Entry 7DCU (X-ray diffraction, 1.75 A resolution); this record covers chains B and C of the 5 polymer chains in the assembly.

# Chain B (and C)
Protein: Heat shock factor protein 2
Organism: Homo sapiens
Notes: chain C of this document is another copy of the same molecule, construct and numbering; everything in this record applies to it too
UniProtKB: Q03933 (HSF2_HUMAN); residues 7-112 here = UniProt positions 7-112
Chain sequence (113 residues; row label = number of the first residue in the row; numbering starts at 0):
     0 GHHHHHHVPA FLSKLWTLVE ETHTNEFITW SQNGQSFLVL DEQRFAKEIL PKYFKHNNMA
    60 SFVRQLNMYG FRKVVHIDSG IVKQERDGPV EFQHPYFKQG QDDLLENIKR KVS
Not modelled in the structure: 0-6, 81-84 (chain C: 0-6, 75-87, 112)
Construct notes: expression tag (0-6)
UniProt features mapped onto this chain:
  - DNA-binding region: Val7 to Ser112
  - motif: Lys108 to Ser112 (Nuclear localization signal)
  - cross-link: Lys82 (Glycyl lysine isopeptide (Lys-Gly) (interchain with G-Cter in SUMO2))
  - mutagenesis: Arg109 (R109G: Fails to translocate to nucleus)
Ion coordination: Na+: Leu17, Val18, Glu20, Thr23, Asn24, Ile27
From the paper describing this entry:
  - binding site for the 21-nt DNA strand: Arg63, Asn66, Arg109, Lys110, Ser112
  - conformationally variable residues (order/disorder transition): His75 to Glu90
  - self-association interface (contacts with another copy of this molecule): Lys13
  - post-translational modification sites: Lys82 (citing earlier work)

# How chain B and chain C interact
Residue-residue contacts - 17 pairs, chain B then chain C:
  Val74(B) - Ala9(C)  hydrophobic
  Val74(B) - Ser12(C)
  His75(B) - Lys13(C)
  Ile76(B) - Ser12(C)
  Ile76(B) - Lys13(C)
  Ile76(B) - Thr16(C)
  Ile76(B) - Tyr52(C)
  Asp77(B) - Lys51(C)
  Ser78(B) - Lys13(C)  hydrogen bond (backbone-side chain)
  Ser78(B) - Lys51(C)
  Ser78(B) - Tyr52(C)
  Gly79(B) - Pro50(C)
  Gly79(B) - Lys51(C)  hydrogen bond (backbone-backbone)
  Gly79(B) - Tyr52(C)
  Gly79(B) - Phe53(C)
  Ile80(B) - Pro50(C)  hydrogen bond (backbone-backbone)
  Ile80(B) - Phe53(C)  hydrogen bond (backbone-backbone)

# Overview
Chain B and chain C form an interface of 7 and 8 residues respectively, with 4 hydrogen bonds. Among the polar
pairs are Ser78(B)-Lys13(C), Gly79(B)-Lys51(C) and Ile80(B)-Pro50(C). From the paper: a binding site for the
21-nt DNA strand at Arg63(B), Asn66(B) and Arg109(B) among others; a modification site at Lys82(B).
Both chains are Heat shock factor protein 2 (Homo sapiens). Entry 7DCU (Crystal structure of HSF2 DNA-binding
domain in complex with 3-site HSE DNA (21 bp)) was determined by X-ray diffraction (same publication as 7DCJ,
7DCS and 7DCT).
